Entry 5NIH (X-ray diffraction, 1.30 A resolution); this record covers chain A.

[Chain A]
Molecule: Glutamate receptor 2
From: Rattus norvegicus
Reference sequence: P19491 (GRIA2_RAT); the construct has insertions or renumbered stretches relative to UniProt, so the offset changes along the chain: 3-117 = UniProt 413-527; 120-264 = UniProt 653-797
Sequence (264 residues; row label = number of the first residue in the row):
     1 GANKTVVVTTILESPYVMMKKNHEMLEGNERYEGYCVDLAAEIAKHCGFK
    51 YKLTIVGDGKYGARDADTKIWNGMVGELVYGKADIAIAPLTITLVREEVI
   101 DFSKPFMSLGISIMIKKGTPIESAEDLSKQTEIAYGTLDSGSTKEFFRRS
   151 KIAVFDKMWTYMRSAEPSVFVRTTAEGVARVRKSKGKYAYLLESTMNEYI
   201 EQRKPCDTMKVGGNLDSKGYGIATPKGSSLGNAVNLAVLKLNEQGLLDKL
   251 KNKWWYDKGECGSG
Disordered / not traced: 263-264
Sequence notes: cloning artifact (1-2); linker (118-119)
Swiss-Prot annotation at these positions:
  - binding site (L-glutamate): P89, T91, R96, S142, T143, E193
  - site: R64 (Interaction with the cone snail toxin Con-ikot-ikot), I121 (Crucial to convey clamshell closure to channel opening), R148 (Interaction with the cone snail toxin Con-ikot-ikot), K240 (Interaction with the cone snail toxin Con-ikot-ikot)
  - glycosylation: N3 (N-linked (GlcNAc...) asparagine)
  - modified residue (Phosphoserine): S150, S184
Cystine bridges: C206-C261
Small-molecule neighbours: LM-12b (8VE; (3AR,4S,6AR)-1-methyl-4,5,6,6A-tetrahydro-3AH-pyrrolo[3,4-c]pyrazole-3,4-dicarboxylic acid): E13, Y61, P89, L90, T91, R96, L138, G141, S142, T143, T174, L192, E193, M196, Y220

[Overview]
Chain A binds LM-12b. From UniProt: 6 L-glutamate-binding residues.
Chain A is Glutamate receptor 2 (Rattus norvegicus); the structure, Crystal structure of the GluA2
ligand-binding domain (S1S2J) in complex with agonist LM-12b at 1.3 A ..., was determined by X-ray diffraction
together with 5NEB, 5NF5, 5NF6, 5NG9 and 5O4F from the same study.
